8ADL - chains B and D of the 22 polymer chains in the assembly; structure by electron microscopy, 2.95 A resolution.

== Chain B ==
Molecule: SEH-associated protein 4
From: Saccharomyces cerevisiae
UniProtKB: P38164 (SEA4_YEAST); residues 1-1038 here = UniProt positions 1-1038
Chain sequence (1038 residues; numbered 1 to 1038; the number before each row is that of its first residue):
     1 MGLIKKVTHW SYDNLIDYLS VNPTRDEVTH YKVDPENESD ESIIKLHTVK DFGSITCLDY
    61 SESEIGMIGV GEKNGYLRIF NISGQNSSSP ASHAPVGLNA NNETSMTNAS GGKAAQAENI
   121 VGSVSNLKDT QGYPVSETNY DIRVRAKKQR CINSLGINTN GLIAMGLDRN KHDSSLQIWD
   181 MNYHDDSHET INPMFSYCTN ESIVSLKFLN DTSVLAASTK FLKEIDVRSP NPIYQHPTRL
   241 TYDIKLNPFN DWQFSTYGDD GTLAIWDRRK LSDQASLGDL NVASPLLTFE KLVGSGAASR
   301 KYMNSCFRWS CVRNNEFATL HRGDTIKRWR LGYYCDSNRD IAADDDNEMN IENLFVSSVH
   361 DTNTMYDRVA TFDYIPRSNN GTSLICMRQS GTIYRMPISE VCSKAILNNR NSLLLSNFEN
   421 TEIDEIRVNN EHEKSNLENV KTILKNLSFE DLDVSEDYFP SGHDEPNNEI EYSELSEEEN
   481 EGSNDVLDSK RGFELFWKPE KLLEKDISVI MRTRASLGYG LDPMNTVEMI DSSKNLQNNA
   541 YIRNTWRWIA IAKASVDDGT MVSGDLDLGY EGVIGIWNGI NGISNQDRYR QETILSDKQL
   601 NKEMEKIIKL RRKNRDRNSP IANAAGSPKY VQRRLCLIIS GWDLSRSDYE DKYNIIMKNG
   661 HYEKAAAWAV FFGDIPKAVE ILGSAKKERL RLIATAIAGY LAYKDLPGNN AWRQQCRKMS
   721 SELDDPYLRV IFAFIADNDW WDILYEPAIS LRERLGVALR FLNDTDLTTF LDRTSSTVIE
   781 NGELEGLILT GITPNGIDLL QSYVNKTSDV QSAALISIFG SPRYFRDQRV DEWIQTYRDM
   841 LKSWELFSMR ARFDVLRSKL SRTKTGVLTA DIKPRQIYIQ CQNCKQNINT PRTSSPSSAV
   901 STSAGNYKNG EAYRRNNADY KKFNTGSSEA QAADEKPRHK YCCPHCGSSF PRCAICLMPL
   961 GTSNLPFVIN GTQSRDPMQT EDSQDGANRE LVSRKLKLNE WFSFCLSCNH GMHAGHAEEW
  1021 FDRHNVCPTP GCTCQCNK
Unresolved in the structure: 1, 84-139, 274-282, 338-349, 430-495, 534-538, 581-594, 612-624, 891-936, 973-987
Bound ions: Zn2+ site 1: Cys-881, Cys-884, Cys-943, Cys-946; Zn2+ site 2: Cys-953, Cys-956, His-1013, His-1016; Zn2+ site 3: Cys-1005, Cys-1008, Cys-1034, Cys-1036; Zn2+ site 4: Cys-1008, His-1010, Cys-1027, Cys-1032

== Chain D ==
Molecule: Nucleoporin SEH1
From: Saccharomyces cerevisiae
UniProtKB: P53011 (SEH1_YEAST); numbering as in UniProt (aligned over 1-349)
Chain sequence (349 residues; each row starts with the number of its first residue):
     1 MQPFDSGHDD LVHDVVYDFY GRHVATCSSD QHIKVFKLDK DTSNWELSDS WRAHDSSIVA
    61 IDWASPEYGR IIASASYDKT VKLWEEDPDQ EECSGRRWNK LCTLNDSKGS LYSVKFAPAH
   121 LGLKLACLGN DGILRLYDAL EPSDLRSWTL TSEMKVLSIP PANHLQSDFC LSWCPSRFSP
   181 EKLAVSALEQ AIIYQRGKDG KLHVAAKLPG HKSLIRSISW APSIGRWYQL IATGCKDGRI
   241 RIFKITEKLS PLASEESLTN SNMFDNSADV DMDAQGRSDS NTEEKAELQS NLQVELLSEH
   301 DDHNGEVWSV SWNLTGTILS SAGDDGKVRL WKATYSNEFK CMSVITAQQ
Unresolved in the structure: 249-285, 348-349

== Chain B / chain D interface ==
Pairs across the interface - 145 pairs, chain B then chain D:
  Leu-286(B) / Asn-163(D)
  Leu-287(B) / Asn-163(D)
  Thr-288(B) / His-164(D)
  Phe-289(B) / His-164(D)
  Arg-313(B) / Leu-11(D)
  Trp-329(B) / His-164(D)
  Arg-330(B) / Leu-11(D)
  Gly-332(B) / Tyr-77(D)
  Tyr-333(B) / Gln-31(D)  hydrogen bond
  Tyr-333(B) / Asp-55(D)
  Tyr-333(B) / Ser-56(D)  hydrogen bond (backbone-side chain)
  Tyr-333(B) / Tyr-77(D)
  Tyr-334(B) / Ser-56(D)
  Tyr-334(B) / Tyr-77(D)
  Tyr-334(B) / Lys-79(D)
  Tyr-334(B) / Ser-110(D)
  Asp-336(B) / Lys-79(D)  salt bridge
  Leu-354(B) / Asn-163(D)  hydrogen bond (backbone-side chain)
  Phe-355(B) / Tyr-77(D)  hydrophobic
  Phe-355(B) / Ser-110(D)
  Phe-355(B) / Tyr-112(D)
  Phe-355(B) / Asn-163(D)
  Val-356(B) / Asn-163(D)  hydrogen bond (backbone-backbone)
  Val-356(B) / His-164(D)
  Val-356(B) / Leu-165(D)
  Val-356(B) / Gln-166(D)
  Ser-357(B) / Tyr-77(D)
  Ser-357(B) / Ser-167(D)
  Ser-358(B) / Gln-166(D)
  Val-359(B) / Gln-166(D)  hydrogen bond (backbone-side chain)
  Val-359(B) / Trp-308(D)
  His-360(B) / Trp-308(D)
  Asp-361(B) / Glu-306(D)
  Glu-400(B) / Gly-326(D)
  Glu-400(B) / Ala-347(D)
  Val-401(B) / Trp-308(D)
  Val-401(B) / Gly-323(D)
  Val-401(B) / Asp-324(D)
  Cys-402(B) / Ala-322(D)
  Cys-402(B) / Val-328(D)  hydrophobic
  Ser-403(B) / Ser-309(D)
  Lys-404(B) / Asp-14(D)  salt bridge
  Lys-404(B) / Val-15(D)
  Lys-404(B) / Val-16(D)
  Lys-404(B) / Ser-309(D)
  Ala-405(B) / Ser-309(D)  hydrogen bond (backbone-side chain)
  Ala-405(B) / Ser-311(D)  hydrogen bond (backbone-side chain)
  Ala-405(B) / Ser-320(D)  hydrogen bond (backbone-side chain)
  Ala-405(B) / Val-328(D)  hydrophobic
  Ile-406(B) / Val-15(D)
  Ile-406(B) / Tyr-17(D)  hydrophobic
  Ile-406(B) / Ser-311(D)
  Leu-407(B) / Tyr-17(D)
  Leu-407(B) / Ser-311(D)
  Leu-407(B) / Trp-312(D)
  Leu-407(B) / Asn-313(D)
  Leu-407(B) / Ile-318(D)
  Leu-407(B) / Ser-320(D)
  Asn-408(B) / Tyr-17(D)
  Asn-408(B) / Gly-21(D)  hydrogen bond (side chain-backbone)
  Asn-408(B) / Asn-313(D)
  Asn-408(B) / Leu-314(D)
  Asn-409(B) / Phe-19(D)
  Asn-409(B) / Tyr-20(D)  hydrogen bond (side chain-backbone)
  Asn-409(B) / Gly-21(D)
  Asn-409(B) / Leu-314(D)
  Arg-410(B) / Tyr-20(D)
  Arg-410(B) / Arg-22(D)
  Asn-411(B) / Asn-313(D)  hydrogen bond
  Leu-413(B) / Ile-345(D)  hydrophobic
  Leu-414(B) / Phe-4(D)  hydrophobic
  Leu-414(B) / Val-15(D)  hydrophobic
  Leu-414(B) / Tyr-17(D)  hydrophobic
  Leu-414(B) / Val-24(D)  hydrophobic
  Leu-415(B) / Val-328(D)  hydrophobic
  Ser-416(B) / Val-15(D)
  Phe-418(B) / Leu-11(D)
  Phe-418(B) / Trp-308(D)  hydrophobic
  Glu-419(B) / Leu-11(D)
  Thr-421(B) / Asp-5(D)
  Thr-421(B) / Ser-6(D)  hydrogen bond (backbone-side chain)
  Thr-421(B) / Gly-7(D)
  Thr-421(B) / His-8(D)  hydrogen bond (side chain-backbone)
  Thr-421(B) / Asp-10(D)
  Thr-421(B) / Val-12(D)
  Glu-422(B) / Phe-4(D)
  Glu-422(B) / Asp-5(D)
  Ile-423(B) / Pro-3(D)
  Ile-423(B) / Phe-4(D)  hydrogen bond (backbone-backbone)
  Asp-424(B) / Gln-2(D)
  Asp-424(B) / Pro-3(D)
  Glu-425(B) / Met-1(D)
  Glu-425(B) / Gln-2(D)  hydrogen bond (backbone-backbone)
  Glu-425(B) / Tyr-17(D)  hydrogen bond
  Ile-426(B) / Met-1(D)  hydrophobic
  Ile-426(B) / Ile-345(D)  hydrophobic
  Arg-427(B) / Gln-2(D)
  Arg-427(B) / Leu-38(D)
  Arg-427(B) / Ser-43(D)  hydrogen bond (side chain-backbone)
  Arg-427(B) / Asn-44(D)
  Phe-496(B) / Met-342(D)
  Trp-497(B) / Met-342(D)
  Trp-497(B) / Ser-343(D)
  Lys-498(B) / Ser-343(D)
  Pro-499(B) / Ser-343(D)
  Pro-499(B) / Ile-345(D)  hydrophobic
  Leu-502(B) / Leu-330(D)  hydrophobic
  Leu-502(B) / Met-342(D)  hydrophobic
  Leu-503(B) / Ile-318(D)  hydrophobic
  Asp-506(B) / Asn-313(D)  hydrogen bond
  Asp-506(B) / Thr-317(D)  hydrogen bond
  Asp-506(B) / Ile-318(D)
  Asp-506(B) / Lys-332(D)  salt bridge
  Ser-508(B) / Asn-313(D)  hydrogen bond
  Ser-508(B) / Thr-315(D)  hydrogen bond
  Met-511(B) / Thr-315(D)
  Gln-801(B) / Gly-225(D)  hydrogen bond (side chain-backbone)
  Gln-801(B) / Arg-226(D)
  Asn-805(B) / Arg-226(D)
  Asn-805(B) / Trp-227(D)  hydrogen bond
  Asn-805(B) / Tyr-228(D)
  Ser-808(B) / Arg-226(D)  hydrogen bond
  Ser-808(B) / Thr-317(D)
  Val-810(B) / Ile-224(D)
  Gln-828(B) / Phe-178(D)
  Asp-831(B) / Phe-178(D)
  Glu-832(B) / Phe-178(D)
  Glu-832(B) / Ser-223(D)  hydrogen bond
  Glu-832(B) / Gly-225(D)
  Trp-833(B) / Gly-225(D)
  Gln-835(B) / Arg-177(D)  hydrogen bond
  Gln-835(B) / Phe-178(D)
  Thr-836(B) / Ser-223(D)
  Thr-836(B) / Ile-224(D)
  Asp-839(B) / Phe-19(D)
  Met-840(B) / Ile-224(D)  hydrophobic
  Met-840(B) / Leu-314(D)  hydrophobic
  Lys-842(B) / Tyr-20(D)
  Ser-843(B) / Phe-19(D)
  Ser-843(B) / Tyr-20(D)
  Ser-843(B) / Leu-314(D)
  Trp-844(B) / Leu-314(D)
  Glu-845(B) / Tyr-20(D)
  Glu-845(B) / Arg-22(D)  salt bridge
  Phe-847(B) / Tyr-20(D)  hydrophobic
Also at the interface, not in a pair above, chain B (77 interface residues in all): Ser-399, Ser-412, Asn-417, Glu-500, Lys-505, Ile-507, Val-804
Also at the interface, not in a pair above, chain D (74 interface residues in all): His-13, Ser-29, Trp-45, Ser-57, Asp-78, Asn-130, Arg-216, Cys-341, Val-344

== Summary ==
The interface between chain B and chain D involves 77 residues on one side and 74 on the other, with 26
hydrogen bonds and 4 salt bridges. Polar pairs include Asp-336(B)/Lys-79(D), Lys-404(B)/Asp-14(D) and
Asp-506(B)/Lys-332(D).
Chain B is SEH-associated protein 4 and chain D is Nucleoporin SEH1, both from Saccharomyces cerevisiae; the
structure, Cryo-EM structure of the SEA complex, was determined by electron microscopy (same publication as
8AE6).
